Entry 8CIM (electron microscopy, 3.00 A resolution); this record covers chains A and B of the 9 polymer chains in the assembly.

[Chain A (and B)]
Molecule: Spike glycoprotein, Fibritin
Organism: Severe acute respiratory syndrome coronavirus 2
Notes: chain B of this document is another copy of the same molecule, construct and numbering; everything in this record applies to it too
UniProtKB: chimeric construct of P0DTC2, P10104: residues 1-1205 from P0DTC2 (SPIKE_SARS2) positions 1-1205 (same numbers); residues 1208-1234 from P10104 positions 458-484 (UniProt number = residue number - 750)
Sequence (1285 residues; each row starts with the number of its first residue):
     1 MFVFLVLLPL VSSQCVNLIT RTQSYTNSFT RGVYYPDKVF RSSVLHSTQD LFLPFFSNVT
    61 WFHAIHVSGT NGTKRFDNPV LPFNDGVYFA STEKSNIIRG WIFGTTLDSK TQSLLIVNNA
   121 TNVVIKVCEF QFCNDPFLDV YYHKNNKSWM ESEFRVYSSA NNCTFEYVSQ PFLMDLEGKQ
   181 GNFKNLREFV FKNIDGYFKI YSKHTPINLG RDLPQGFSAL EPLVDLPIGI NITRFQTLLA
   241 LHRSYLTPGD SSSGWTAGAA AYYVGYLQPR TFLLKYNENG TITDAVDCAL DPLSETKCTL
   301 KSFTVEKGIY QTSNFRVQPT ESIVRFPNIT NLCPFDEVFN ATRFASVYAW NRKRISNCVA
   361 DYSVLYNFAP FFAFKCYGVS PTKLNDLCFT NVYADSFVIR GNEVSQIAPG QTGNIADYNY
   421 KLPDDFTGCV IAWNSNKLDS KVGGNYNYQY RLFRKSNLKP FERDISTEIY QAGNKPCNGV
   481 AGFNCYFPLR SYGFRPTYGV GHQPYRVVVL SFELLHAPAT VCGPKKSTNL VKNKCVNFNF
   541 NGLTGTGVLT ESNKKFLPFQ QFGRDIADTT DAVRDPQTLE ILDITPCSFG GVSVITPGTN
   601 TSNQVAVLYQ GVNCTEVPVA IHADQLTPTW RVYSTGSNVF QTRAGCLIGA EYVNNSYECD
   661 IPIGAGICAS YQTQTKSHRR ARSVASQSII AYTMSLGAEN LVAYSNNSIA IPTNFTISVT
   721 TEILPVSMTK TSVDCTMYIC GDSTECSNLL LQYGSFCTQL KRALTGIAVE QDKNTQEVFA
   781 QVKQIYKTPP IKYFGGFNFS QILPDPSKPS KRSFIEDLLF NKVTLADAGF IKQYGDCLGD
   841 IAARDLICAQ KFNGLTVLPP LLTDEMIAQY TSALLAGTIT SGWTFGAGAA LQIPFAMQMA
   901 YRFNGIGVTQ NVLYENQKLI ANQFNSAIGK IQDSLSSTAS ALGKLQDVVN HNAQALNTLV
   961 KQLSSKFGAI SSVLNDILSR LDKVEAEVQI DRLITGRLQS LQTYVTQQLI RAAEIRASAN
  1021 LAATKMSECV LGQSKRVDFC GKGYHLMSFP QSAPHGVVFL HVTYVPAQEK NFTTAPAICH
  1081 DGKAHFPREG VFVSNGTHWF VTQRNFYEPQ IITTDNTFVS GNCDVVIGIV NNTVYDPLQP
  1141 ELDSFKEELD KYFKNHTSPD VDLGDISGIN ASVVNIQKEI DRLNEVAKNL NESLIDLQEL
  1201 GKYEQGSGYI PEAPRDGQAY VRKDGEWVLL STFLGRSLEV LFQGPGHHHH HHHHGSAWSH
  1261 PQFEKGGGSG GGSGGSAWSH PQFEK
Unresolved in the structure: 1-21, 65-77, 141-153, 170-182, 209-212, 241-260, 618-633, 674-685, 835-844, 1145-1285
Differences from the reference sequence: variant Ile19 (Thr in P0DTC2), Ser24 (Ala27 in P0DTC2), Asp139 (Gly142 in P0DTC2), Gly210 (Val213 in P0DTC2), Asp336 (Gly339 in P0DTC2), Phe368 (Ser371 in P0DTC2), Pro370 (Ser373 in P0DTC2), Phe372 (Ser375 in P0DTC2), Ala373 (Thr376 in P0DTC2), Asn402 (Asp405 in P0DTC2), Ser405 (Arg408 in P0DTC2), Asn414 (Lys417 in P0DTC2), Lys437 (Asn440 in P0DTC2), Gln449 (Leu452 in P0DTC2), Asn474 (Ser477 in P0DTC2), Lys475 (Thr478 in P0DTC2), Ala481 (Glu484 in P0DTC2), Arg490 (Gln493 in P0DTC2), Arg495 (Gln498 in P0DTC2), Tyr498 (Asn501 in P0DTC2), His502 (Tyr505 in P0DTC2), Gly611 (Asp614 in P0DTC2), Tyr652 (His655 in P0DTC2), Lys676 (Asn679 in P0DTC2), His678 (Pro681 in P0DTC2), Leu701 (Ser704 in P0DTC2), Lys761 (Asn764 in P0DTC2), Tyr793 (Asp796 in P0DTC2), His951 (Gln954 in P0DTC2), Lys966 (Asn969 in P0DTC2); linker (1206-1207); engineered mutation Leu1229 (Phe479 in P10104); expression tag (1235-1285)
Cystine bridges: Cys128-Cys163, Cys288-Cys298, Cys333-Cys358, Cys376-Cys429, Cys388-Cys522, Cys477-Cys485, Cys535-Cys587, Cys614-Cys646, Cys659-Cys668, Cys735-Cys757, Cys740-Cys746, Cys1029-Cys1040, Cys1079-Cys1123
Covalently attached groups: N-acetylglucosamine (NAG) linked to Asn58, Asn279, Asn328, Asn600, Asn613, Asn654, Asn706, Asn714, Asn798, Asn1071, Asn1095, Asn1131

[How chain A and chain B interact]
Residue-residue contacts (167):
  Asp37(A) with His516(B)
  Lys38(A) with His516(B); Phe559(B); Gln560(B); Gln561(B)
  Val39(A) with His516(B); Phe562(B), hydrophobic; Arg564(B)
  Phe40(A) with Lys555(B); Phe556(B), hydrophobic; Gln560(B); Phe562(B), hydrogen bond (backbone-backbone); Gly563(B); Arg564(B), hydrogen bond (backbone-backbone)
  Tyr197(A) with Asn391(B); Glu513(B)
  Pro222(A) with Phe559(B)
  Tyr366(A) with Asn402(B); His502(B), hydrogen bond (backbone-side chain)
  Asn367(A) with Arg400(B)
  Ala369(A) with His502(B)
  Pro370(A) with Gly499(B); Gly501(B), hydrogen bond (backbone-backbone); His502(B)
  Phe371(A) with Asn402(B); Gly501(B)
  Phe372(A) with Gly401(B); Asn402(B); Val500(B); Tyr505(B)
  Thr382(A) with Gln411(B); Thr412(B)
  Pro409(A) with Val984(B)
  Gly410(A) with Asp982(B)
  Asp424(A) with Lys983(B), salt bridge
  Lys437(A) with Thr497(B), hydrogen bond (side chain-backbone)
  Ser732(A) with Gln311(B), hydrogen bond
  Asp734(A) with Asn314(B)
  Met737(A) with Phe589(B), hydrophobic
  Asp742(A) with Arg316(B)
  Gln752(A) with Ser965(B); Lys966(B); Phe967(B), hydrogen bond (backbone-backbone); Gly968(B)
  Tyr753(A) with Phe967(B)
  Gly754(A) with Ser965(B)
  Ser755(A) with Thr958(B); Gln962(B), hydrogen bond
  Phe756(A) with Gln962(B); Phe967(B), hydrophobic; Ser1000(B)
  Gln759(A) with Gln962(B); Thr1003(B)
  Lys761(A) with Gln311(B), hydrogen bond (side chain-backbone); Thr312(B)
  Arg762(A) with Gln954(B)
  Gln784(A) with Ala698(B); Asn700(B), hydrogen bond
  Ile785(A) with Leu696(B), hydrophobic; Gly697(B); Ala698(B), hydrogen bond (backbone-backbone); Glu699(B); Asn700(B), hydrogen bond (backbone-backbone)
  Tyr786(A) with Asn700(B); Val702(B), hydrophobic
  Lys787(A) with Glu699(B), salt bridge; Asn700(B), hydrogen bond (backbone-backbone); Leu701(B); Val702(B), hydrogen bond (backbone-backbone)
  Pro789(A) with Val702(B); Tyr704(B), hydrophobic
  Ile791(A) with Tyr704(B)
  Tyr793(A) with Tyr704(B), hydrogen bond (backbone-side chain); Asn706(B)
  Phe794(A) with Tyr704(B), hydrophobic
  Phe830(A) with Arg643(B)
  Ile831(A) with Gln641(B); Thr642(B); Arg643(B)
  Lys851(A) with Phe589(B)
  Phe852(A) with Thr585(B); Pro586(B), hydrophobic; Phe589(B), hydrophobic
  Pro859(A) with Ala644(B), hydrophobic
  Pro860(A) with Ala665(B), hydrogen bond (backbone-backbone)
  Leu861(A) with Pro662(B), hydrophobic; Gly664(B); Ala665(B); Gly666(B), hydrogen bond (backbone-backbone); Met694(B), hydrophobic
  Leu862(A) with Met694(B), hydrophobic
  Thr863(A) with Arg643(B); Ala665(B)
  Met866(A) with Gly666(B); Thr693(B); Met694(B), hydrophobic; Leu696(B)
  Gln869(A) with Leu696(B)
  Tyr870(A) with Leu696(B)
  Thr880(A) with Val702(B); Tyr704(B)
  Trp883(A) with Tyr1044(B); Arg1104(B)
  Gly886(A) with Asp1038(B)
  Ala887(A) with Gly1043(B); Tyr1044(B), hydrophobic
  Leu891(A) with Ala710(B); Pro712(B); Glu1069(B)
  Gln892(A) with Val702(B); Ala703(B); Ser708(B), hydrogen bond; Ile709(B); Ala710(B), hydrogen bond (backbone-backbone); Asn1071(B), hydrogen bond
  Ile893(A) with Tyr704(B)
  Pro894(A) with Tyr704(B), hydrophobic; Ser705(B); Asn706(B); Ser708(B); Thr1074(B)
  Phe895(A) with Tyr704(B), hydrogen bond (backbone-side chain)
  Met897(A) with Thr1074(B), hydrogen bond; Val1091(B), hydrophobic
  Tyr901(A) with Val1091(B); Arg1104(B)
  Gln910(A) with Pro1087(B), hydrogen bond (side chain-backbone)
  Asn911(A) with Phe1086(B); Phe1118(B); Ser1120(B)
  Tyr914(A) with Pro1076(B), hydrophobic; Phe1086(B), hydrophobic
  Glu915(A) with Ser1120(B); Val1125(B)
  Val960(A) with Ala567(B)
  Leu963(A) with Ala567(B), hydrophobic
  Ser964(A) with Ala567(B); Asp568(B)
  Asn975(A) with Thr544(B), hydrogen bond (side chain-backbone); Gly545(B)
  Ser979(A) with Lys383(B)
  Arg980(A) with Gly378(B); Val379(B); Ser380(B), hydrogen bond (backbone-backbone); Lys383(B); Leu387(B)
  Leu981(A) with Ser380(B); Lys383(B)
  Asp982(A) with Ser380(B), hydrogen bond; Thr382(B), hydrogen bond
  Glu985(A) with Ser380(B), hydrogen bond
  Gln999(A) with Gln999(B), hydrogen bond
  Gln1002(A) with Gln999(B); Gln1002(B); Thr1003(B), hydrogen bond
  Leu1009(A) with Gln1007(B); Ile1010(B), hydrophobic
  Arg1016(A) with Glu1014(B)
  Thr1024(A) with Arg1036(B)
  Ser1027(A) with Val1037(B); Asp1038(B)
  Glu1028(A) with Arg1036(B), salt bridge; Val1037(B)
  Leu1031(A) with Val1037(B); Asp1038(B)
  Arg1036(A) with Arg1036(B)
  Leu1138(A) with Leu1138(B), hydrophobic
Interface residues without a listed pair, chain A (113 interface residues in all): Arg41, Val44, Glu221, Pro227, Asn279, Gln411, Thr412, Thr765, Lys783, Gly795, Gly829, Lys832, Gln833, Leu846, Ala849, Leu858, Gly888, Ala889, Ala890, Gln917, Lys918, Lys961, Ile970, Val973, Asp976, Leu978, Thr1006, Ile1010, Gly1032, Glu1141
Interface residues without a listed pair, chain B (126 interface residues in all): Arg354, Tyr393, Val404, Tyr498, Gly542, Leu543, Lys554, Leu557, Asp565, Ile566, Gln610, Gly611, Val612, Asn613, Gly645, Ile663, Ile667, Cys668, Asn707, Ala969, Gly996, Thr1006, Val1065, Ala1075, Gly1090, Gly1121, Val1126, Ile1127

[Summary]
The interface between chain A and chain B involves 113 residues on one side and 126 on the other, with 30
hydrogen bonds and 3 salt bridges. Among the polar pairs are Asp424(A)-Lys983(B), Lys787(A)-Glu699(B) and
Glu1028(A)-Arg1036(B).
Both chains are Spike glycoprotein, Fibritin (Severe acute respiratory syndrome coronavirus 2). Entry 8CIM
(BA.2-07 fab in complex with sars-cov-2 ba.2.12.1 spike glycoprotein) was determined by electron microscopy.
